6RDK - chains 2 and 7 of the 31 polymer chains in the assembly; structure by electron microscopy, 3.70 A resolution.

== Chain 2 ==
Name: Mitochondrial ATP synthase subunit ASA2
Organism: Polytomella sp. Pringsheim 198.80
Notes: engineered mutation(s): P165F, N167S
Amino-acid sequence (441 residues; row label = number of the first residue in the row):
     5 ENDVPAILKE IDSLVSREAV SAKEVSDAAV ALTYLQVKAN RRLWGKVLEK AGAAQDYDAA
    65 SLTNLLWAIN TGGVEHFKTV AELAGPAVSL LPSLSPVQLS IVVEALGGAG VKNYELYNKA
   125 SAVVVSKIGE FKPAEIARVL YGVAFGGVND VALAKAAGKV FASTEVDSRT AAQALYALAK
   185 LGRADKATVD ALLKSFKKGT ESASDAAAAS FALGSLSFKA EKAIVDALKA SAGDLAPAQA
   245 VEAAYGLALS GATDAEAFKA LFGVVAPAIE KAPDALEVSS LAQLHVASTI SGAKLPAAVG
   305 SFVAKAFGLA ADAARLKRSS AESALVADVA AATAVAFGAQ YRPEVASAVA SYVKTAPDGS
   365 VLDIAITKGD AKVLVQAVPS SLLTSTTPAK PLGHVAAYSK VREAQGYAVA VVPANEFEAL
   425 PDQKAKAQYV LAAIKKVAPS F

== Chain 7 ==
Name: Mitochondrial ATP synthase associated protein ASA7
Organism: Polytomella sp. Pringsheim 198.80
UniProtKB: D8V7I2 (D8V7I2_9CHLO); numbering as in UniProt (aligned over 1-190)
Amino-acid sequence (190 residues; each row starts with the number of its first residue):
     1 MSSVRAGVEA GRRDLTTFTF SGLQDAPVAA LSGSIKLNVA AKAGKAEVTV AAGAAKAATQ
    61 VSAAALRKLS GSKISLAEVA RISVLHSSIQ NYLLSLSNER YQLLSQWPDF TTMYGKDFYY
   121 RAHPEDLKKF YDAADEYYKL YETVTEFDSL SALASQVVPN YAARRRSTVH PAIGSTVADG
   181 AFTNFLLSKQ
Not modelled in the structure: 1-14

== Interface between chain 2 and chain 7 ==
Contacting residue pairs - 101 pairs, chain 2 then chain 7:
  Glu5(2) - Lys56(7)
  Asn6(2) - Lys56(7)
  Asn6(2) - Ala57(7)
  Asn6(2) - Ala58(7)  hydrogen bond (side chain-backbone)
  Asp7(2) - Lys56(7)  hydrogen bond (backbone-backbone)
  Asp7(2) - Ala57(7)
  Ile11(2) - Val50(7)
  Ile11(2) - Ala55(7)  hydrophobic
  Ile11(2) - Ala57(7)  hydrophobic
  Glu14(2) - Ala52(7)
  Glu14(2) - Ala55(7)
  Leu18(2) - Ser34(7)
  Leu18(2) - Ile35(7)  hydrophobic
  Lys27(2) - Leu31(7)
  Glu28(2) - Ser32(7)
  Glu28(2) - Ser34(7)
  Asp31(2) - Ala30(7)
  Asp31(2) - Leu31(7)  hydrogen bond (side chain-backbone)
  Asp31(2) - Ser32(7)
  Asp31(2) - Ile35(7)
  Ala32(2) - Ile35(7)
  Val34(2) - Pro27(7)  hydrophobic
  Ala35(2) - Leu37(7)  hydrophobic
  Thr37(2) - Leu66(7)
  Thr37(2) - Leu69(7)
  Tyr38(2) - Ala26(7)
  Tyr38(2) - Pro27(7)  hydrogen bond (side chain-backbone)
  Tyr38(2) - Leu37(7)  hydrophobic
  Tyr38(2) - Val39(7)  hydrophobic
  Leu39(2) - Thr59(7)
  Gln40(2) - Val61(7)
  Gln40(2) - Ala65(7)
  Gln40(2) - Leu69(7)
  Lys42(2) - Leu69(7)  hydrogen bond (side chain-backbone)
  Lys42(2) - Ser72(7)  hydrogen bond (side chain-backbone)
  Lys42(2) - Ile74(7)
  Arg45(2) - Ile74(7)  hydrogen bond (side chain-backbone)
  Arg45(2) - Ser75(7)  hydrogen bond (side chain-backbone)
  Arg45(2) - Leu76(7)
  Trp48(2) - Ile74(7)
  Trp48(2) - Leu76(7)
  Gly49(2) - Leu76(7)
  Leu52(2) - Leu76(7)  hydrophobic
  Ala64(2) - Leu31(7)
  Ser65(2) - Leu31(7)
  Asn68(2) - Pro27(7)
  Asn68(2) - Leu31(7)
  Trp71(2) - Gly22(7)
  Trp71(2) - Ala26(7)  hydrophobic
  Trp71(2) - Pro27(7)
  Asn74(2) - Thr19(7)  hydrogen bond
  Asn74(2) - Ser21(7)
  Thr75(2) - Ser21(7)
  Thr75(2) - Leu69(7)
  Thr75(2) - Ser70(7)
  Gly76(2) - Leu69(7)
  Gly76(2) - Ile74(7)
  Gly77(2) - Leu15(7)
  Gly77(2) - Ser70(7)
  Gly77(2) - Lys73(7)
  Gly77(2) - Ile74(7)  hydrogen bond (backbone-backbone)
  Val78(2) - Ile74(7)  hydrophobic
  Val78(2) - Leu76(7)  hydrophobic
  Glu79(2) - Leu15(7)
  Glu79(2) - Ser75(7)
  Glu79(2) - Leu76(7)  hydrogen bond (backbone-backbone)
  His80(2) - Leu76(7)
  His80(2) - Glu78(7)  salt bridge
  Val101(2) - Asp25(7)
  Ile105(2) - Asp25(7)
  Glu108(2) - Ser21(7)  hydrogen bond
  Gly112(2) - Leu15(7)
  Gly112(2) - Thr16(7)  hydrogen bond (backbone-backbone)
  Glu139(2) - Asp25(7)
  Arg142(2) - Phe20(7)
  Arg142(2) - Gln24(7)  hydrogen bond (side chain-backbone)
  Arg142(2) - Asp25(7)  salt bridge
  Tyr145(2) - Thr16(7)  hydrogen bond
  Tyr145(2) - Phe18(7)  hydrogen bond (side chain-backbone)
  Tyr145(2) - Phe20(7)  hydrophobic
  Phe149(2) - Thr16(7)
  Arg173(2) - Phe20(7)  hydrogen bond (side chain-backbone)
  Arg173(2) - Gln24(7)
  Arg173(2) - Arg67(7)
  Ala176(2) - Phe20(7)
  Gln177(2) - Phe20(7)
  Tyr180(2) - Phe18(7)
  Tyr180(2) - Phe20(7)  hydrophobic
  Glu205(2) - Ala64(7)
  Ser206(2) - Arg67(7)
  Ser208(2) - Arg67(7)  hydrogen bond
  Asp209(2) - Phe20(7)
  Asp209(2) - Arg67(7)  salt bridge
  Ala211(2) - Phe18(7)  hydrophobic
  Ala212(2) - Phe18(7)  hydrophobic
  Ala212(2) - Phe20(7)  hydrophobic
  Asp238(2) - Lys68(7)
  Ala240(2) - Gly71(7)
  Ala242(2) - Thr17(7)
  Gln243(2) - Thr17(7)
  Gln243(2) - Phe18(7)
Interface residues without a listed pair, chain 2 (59 interface residues in all): Ala10, Arg21, Ala113, Phe215, Glu246
Interface residues without a listed pair, chain 7 (46 interface residues in all): Leu23, Ala29, Val48, Ala63, Ala77

== In short ==
The interface between chain 2 and chain 7 involves 59 residues on one side and 46 on the other, with 18
hydrogen bonds and 3 salt bridges. Among the polar pairs are His80(2)-Glu78(7), Arg142(2)-Asp25(7) and
Asp209(2)-Arg67(7).
Here chain 2 is Mitochondrial ATP synthase subunit ASA2 and chain 7 is Mitochondrial ATP synthase associated
protein ASA7, both from Polytomella sp. Pringsheim 198.80. Entry 6RDK (Cryo-EM structure of Polytomella F-ATP
synthase, Rotary substate 1B, composite map) was determined by electron microscopy (same publication as 6RD4,
6RD5, 6RD6, 6RD7, 6RD8, 6RD9 and 46 further entries).
